PDB entry 2E2H | X-ray diffraction, 3.95 A resolution | chains A and B of the 13 polymer chains in the assembly

[Chain A]
Molecule: DNA-directed RNA polymerase II largest subunit
From: Saccharomyces cerevisiae
Notes: EC 2.7.7.6
UniProtKB: P04050 (RPB1_YEAST); residue numbers follow UniProt; this construct covers 1-1733
Amino-acid sequence (1733 residues; numbered 1 to 1733; the number before each row is that of its first residue):
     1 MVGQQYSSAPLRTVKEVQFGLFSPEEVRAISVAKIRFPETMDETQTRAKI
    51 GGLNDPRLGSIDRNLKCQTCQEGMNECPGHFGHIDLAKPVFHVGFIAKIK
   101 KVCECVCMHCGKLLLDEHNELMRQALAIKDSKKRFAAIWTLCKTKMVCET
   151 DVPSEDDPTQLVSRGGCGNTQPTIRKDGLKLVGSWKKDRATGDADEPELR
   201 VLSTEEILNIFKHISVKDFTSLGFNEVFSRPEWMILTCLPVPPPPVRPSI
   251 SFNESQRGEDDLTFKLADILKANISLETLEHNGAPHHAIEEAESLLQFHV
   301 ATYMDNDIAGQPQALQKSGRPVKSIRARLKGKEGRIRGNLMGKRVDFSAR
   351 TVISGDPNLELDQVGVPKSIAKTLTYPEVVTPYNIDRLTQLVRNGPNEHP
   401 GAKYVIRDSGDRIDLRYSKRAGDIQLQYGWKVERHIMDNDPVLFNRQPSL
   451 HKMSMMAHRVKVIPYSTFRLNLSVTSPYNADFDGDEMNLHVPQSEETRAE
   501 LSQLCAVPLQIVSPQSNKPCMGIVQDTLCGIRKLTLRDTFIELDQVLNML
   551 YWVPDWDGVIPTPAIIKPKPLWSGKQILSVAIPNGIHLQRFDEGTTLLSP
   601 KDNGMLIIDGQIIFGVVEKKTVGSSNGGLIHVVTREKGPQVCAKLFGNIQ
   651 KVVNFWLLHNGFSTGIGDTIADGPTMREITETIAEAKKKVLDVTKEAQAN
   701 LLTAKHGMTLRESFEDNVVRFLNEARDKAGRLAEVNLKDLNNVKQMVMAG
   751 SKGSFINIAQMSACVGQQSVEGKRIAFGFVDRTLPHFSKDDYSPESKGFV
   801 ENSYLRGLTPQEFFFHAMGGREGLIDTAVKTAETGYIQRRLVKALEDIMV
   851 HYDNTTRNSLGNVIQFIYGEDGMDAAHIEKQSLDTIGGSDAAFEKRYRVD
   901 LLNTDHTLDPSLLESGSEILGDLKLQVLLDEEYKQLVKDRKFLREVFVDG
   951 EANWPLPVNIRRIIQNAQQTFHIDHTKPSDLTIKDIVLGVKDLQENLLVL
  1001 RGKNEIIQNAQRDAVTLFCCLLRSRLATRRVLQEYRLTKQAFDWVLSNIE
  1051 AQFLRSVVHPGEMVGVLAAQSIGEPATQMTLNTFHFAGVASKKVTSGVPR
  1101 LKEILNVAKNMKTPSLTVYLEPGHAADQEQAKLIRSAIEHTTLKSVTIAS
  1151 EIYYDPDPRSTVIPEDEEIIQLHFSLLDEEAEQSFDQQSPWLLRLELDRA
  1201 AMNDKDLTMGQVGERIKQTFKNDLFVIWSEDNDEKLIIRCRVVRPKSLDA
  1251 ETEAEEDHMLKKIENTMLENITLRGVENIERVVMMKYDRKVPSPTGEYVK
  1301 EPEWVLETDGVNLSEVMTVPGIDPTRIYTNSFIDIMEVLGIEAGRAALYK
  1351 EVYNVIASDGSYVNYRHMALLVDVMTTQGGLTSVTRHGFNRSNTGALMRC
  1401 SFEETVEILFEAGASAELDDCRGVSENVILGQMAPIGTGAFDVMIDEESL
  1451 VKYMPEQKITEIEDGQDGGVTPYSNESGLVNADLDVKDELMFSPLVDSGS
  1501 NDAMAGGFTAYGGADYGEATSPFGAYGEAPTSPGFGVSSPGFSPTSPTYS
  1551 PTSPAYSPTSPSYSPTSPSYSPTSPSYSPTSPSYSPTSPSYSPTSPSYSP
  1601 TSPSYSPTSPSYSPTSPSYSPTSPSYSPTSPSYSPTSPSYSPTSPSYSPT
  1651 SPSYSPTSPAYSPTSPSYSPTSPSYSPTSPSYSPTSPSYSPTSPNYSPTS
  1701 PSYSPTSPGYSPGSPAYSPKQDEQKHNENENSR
Unresolved in the structure: 1, 156-160, 186-198, 315-318, 1177-1186, 1232-1235, 1244-1253, 1446-1733
Metal / ion sites: Zn2+ site 1: Cys67, Cys70, Cys77, His80; Zn2+ site 2: Cys110, Cys167; Mg2+ site 1: Asp481, Asp483 (together with GTP) (shared with Asp837(B) of chain B); Mg2+ site 2: Asp483, Asp485 (together with GTP)
Ligand contacts: GTP (guanosine-5'-triphosphate): Arg446, Pro448, Asn479, Asp481, Asp483, Asp485, Thr827, Gln1078, Leu1081, Asn1082, His1085
Reported in the primary citation:
  - binding site for GTP: Arg446, Asn479, Gln1078, Leu1081, His1085
  - contacts within the chain: Asn479-Gln1078, Thr827-Thr1083 (hydrogen bond), Asp826-Thr1083 (hydrogen bond), Gly823-Thr1083 (hydrogen bond), Asn1082-His1085 (hydrogen bond)
  - catalytic residues: His1085 (proposed by the authors, not directly observed)
  - mutagenesis - N479S (7-fold): decreased catalytic activity on GTP
  - mutagenesis - R446A: abolished growth
  - Mg2+ coordination: Asp481, Asp483, Asp485
  - conformationally variable residues (helix shift): Asp826 to Lys830

[Chain B]
Molecule: DNA-directed RNA polymerase II 140 kDa polypeptide
From: Saccharomyces cerevisiae
Notes: EC 2.7.7.6
UniProtKB: P08518 (RPB2_YEAST); residue numbers follow UniProt; this construct covers 1-1224
Amino-acid sequence (1224 residues; each row starts with the number of its first residue):
     1 MSDLANSEKYYDEDPYGFEDESAPITAEDSWAVISAFFREKGLVSQQLDS
    51 FNQFVDYTLQDIICEDSTLILEQLAQHTTESDNISRKYEISFGKIYVTKP
   101 MVNESDGVTHALYPQEARLRNLTYSSGLFVDVKKRTYEAIDVPGRELKYE
   151 LIAEESEDDSESGKVFIGRLPIMLRSKNCYLSEATESDLYKLKECPFDMG
   201 GYFIINGSEKVLIAQERSAGNIVQVFKKAAPSPISHVAEIRSALEKGSRF
   251 ISTLQVKLYGREGSSARTIKATLPYIKQDIPIVIIFRALGIIPDGEILEH
   301 ICYDVNDWQMLEMLKPCVEDGFVIQDRETALDFIGRRGTALGIKKEKRIQ
   351 YAKDILQKEFLPHITQLEGFESRKAFFLGYMINRLLLCALDRKDQDDRDH
   401 FGKKRLDLAGPLLAQLFKTLFKKLTKDIFRYMQRTVEEAHDFNMKLAINA
   451 KTITSGLKYALATGNWGEQKKAMSSRAGVSQVLNRYTYSSTLSHLRRTNT
   501 PIGRDGKLAKPRQLHNTHWGLVCPAETPEGQACGLVKNLSLMSCISVGTD
   551 PMPIITFLSEWGMEPLEDYVPHQSPDATRVFVNGVWHGVHRNPARLMETL
   601 RTLRRKGDINPEVSMIRDIREKELKIFTDAGRVYRPLFIVEDDESLGHKE
   651 LKVRKGHIAKLMATEYQDIEGGFEDVEEYTWSSLLNEGLVEYIDAEEEES
   701 ILIAMQPEDLEPAEANEENDLDVDPAKRIRVSHHATTFTHCEIHPSMILG
   751 VAASIIPFPDHNQSPRNTYQSAMGKQAMGVFLTNYNVRMDTMANILYYPQ
   801 KPLGTTRAMEYLKFRELPAGQNAIVAIACYSGYNQEDSMIMNQSSIDRGL
   851 FRSLFFRSYMDQEKKYGMSITETFEKPQRTNTLRMKHGTYDKLDDDGLIA
   901 PGVRVSGEDVIIGKTTPISPDEEELGQRTAYHSKRDASTPLRSTENGIVD
   951 QVLVTTNQDGLKFVKVRVRTTKIPQIGDKFASRHGQKGTIGITYRREDMP
  1001 FTAEGIVPDLIINPHAIPSRMTVAHLIECLLSKVAALSGNEGDASPFTDI
  1051 TVEGISKLLREHGYQSRGFEVMYNGHTGKKLMAQIFFGPTYYQRLRHMVD
  1101 DKIHARARGPMQVLTRQPVEGRSRDGGLRFGEMERDCMIAHGAASFLKER
  1151 LMEASDAFRVHICGICGLMTVIAKLNHNQFECKGCDNKIDIYQIHIPYAA
  1201 KLLFQELMAMNITPRLYTDRSRDF
Unresolved in the structure: 1-19, 71-89, 133-163, 249-250, 336-344, 438-445, 503-508, 669-677, 715-721, 733-734, 920-934, 1224
Metal / ion sites: Mg2+: Asp837 (together with GTP) (shared with Asp481(A), Asp483(A) of chain A); Zn2+: Cys1166, Cys1182, Cys1185
Ligand contacts: GTP (guanosine-5'-triphosphate): Arg766, Tyr769, Asp837, Lys987, Arg1020
Reported in the primary citation:
  - Mg2+ coordination: Asp837

[How chain A and chain B interact]
Residue-residue contacts - 398 pairs, chain A then chain B:
  Gln4(A) - Arg1159(B)
  Gln5(A) - Arg1159(B)  hydrogen bond (backbone-side chain)
  Gln5(A) - Asn1176(B)  hydrogen bond
  Tyr6(A) - Asn1176(B)  hydrogen bond (backbone-side chain)
  Ser7(A) - Leu1175(B)
  Ser7(A) - Gln1193(B)  hydrogen bond
  Ala9(A) - Gln1193(B)
  Pro10(A) - Ile1191(B)
  Pro10(A) - Tyr1192(B)  hydrophobic
  Pro10(A) - Gln1193(B)  hydrogen bond (backbone-backbone)
  Leu11(A) - Gln1193(B)
  Leu11(A) - His1195(B)
  Arg12(A) - Tyr1192(B)
  Arg12(A) - Gln1193(B)  hydrogen bond (backbone-backbone)
  Arg12(A) - Ile1194(B)
  Arg12(A) - Thr1218(B)
  Thr13(A) - Tyr1217(B)
  Val14(A) - Leu1216(B)  hydrophobic
  Val14(A) - Tyr1217(B)
  Lys15(A) - Tyr1217(B)  hydrogen bond (backbone-backbone)
  Lys15(A) - Thr1218(B)
  Lys15(A) - Asp1219(B)
  Lys15(A) - Arg1220(B)
  Glu16(A) - Arg1215(B)
  Glu16(A) - Leu1216(B)
  Glu16(A) - Tyr1217(B)  hydrogen bond (backbone-backbone)
  Glu16(A) - Ser1221(B)
  Glu16(A) - Arg1222(B)
  Val17(A) - Arg1215(B)
  Gln18(A) - Thr1213(B)
  Gln18(A) - Pro1214(B)
  Gln18(A) - Arg1215(B)  hydrogen bond (backbone-backbone)
  Phe19(A) - Thr1213(B)
  Gly20(A) - Ile1212(B)
  Gly20(A) - Thr1213(B)  hydrogen bond (backbone-backbone)
  Leu21(A) - Asn1211(B)
  Leu21(A) - Thr1213(B)  hydrogen bond (backbone-side chain)
  Phe22(A) - Met1208(B)
  Phe22(A) - Asn1211(B)
  Phe22(A) - Ile1212(B)
  Phe22(A) - Thr1213(B)
  Glu26(A) - Arg1215(B)  salt bridge
  Ala29(A) - Lys1183(B)
  Ala29(A) - Gly1184(B)
  Ile30(A) - Thr1170(B)
  Arg47(A) - Ser919(B)  hydrogen bond (side chain-backbone)
  Arg63(A) - Arg884(B)
  Thr69(A) - Lys1174(B)
  Gln71(A) - Leu1175(B)
  Glu72(A) - Leu1175(B)
  Met74(A) - Arg1116(B)  hydrogen bond (backbone-side chain)
  Asn75(A) - Arg1116(B)
  Asn75(A) - Phe1158(B)
  Glu76(A) - Phe1158(B)
  Glu76(A) - Arg1159(B)  salt bridge
  Pro78(A) - Phe1158(B)  hydrophobic
  Pro78(A) - Val1160(B)  hydrophobic
  Pro78(A) - Lys1201(B)  hydrogen bond (backbone-side chain)
  Pro78(A) - Gln1205(B)  hydrogen bond (backbone-side chain)
  Gly79(A) - Gln1205(B)  hydrogen bond (backbone-side chain)
  Phe81(A) - Gln1205(B)
  Phe81(A) - Met1208(B)  hydrophobic
  Phe81(A) - Ala1209(B)
  His92(A) - Met1210(B)  hydrogen bond (side chain-backbone)
  His92(A) - Asn1211(B)
  Leu236(A) - Asn1211(B)
  Pro240(A) - Met1208(B)
  Pro240(A) - Ala1209(B)
  Pro242(A) - Ala1209(B)  hydrophobic
  Pro243(A) - Gln1205(B)
  Pro245(A) - Tyr1198(B)
  Pro245(A) - Lys1201(B)
  Pro245(A) - Leu1202(B)
  Val246(A) - Leu1202(B)  hydrophobic
  Val246(A) - Gln1205(B)
  Val246(A) - Glu1206(B)
  Asn253(A) - Lys865(B)  hydrogen bond
  Glu254(A) - Ile918(B)
  Glu254(A) - Arg935(B)
  Ser255(A) - Ile918(B)
  Gln256(A) - Tyr866(B)
  Tyr303(A) - Ala1209(B)  hydrogen bond (side chain-backbone)
  Met304(A) - Met1210(B)  hydrophobic
  Arg320(A) - Gln469(B)
  Arg320(A) - Lys470(B)  hydrogen bond (side chain-backbone)
  Ile325(A) - Glu1206(B)
  Ile325(A) - Met1210(B)  hydrophobic
  Arg328(A) - Glu1206(B)  salt bridge
  Leu329(A) - Leu1203(B)  hydrophobic
  Leu329(A) - Glu1206(B)
  Leu329(A) - Leu1207(B)  hydrophobic
  Leu329(A) - Met1210(B)  hydrophobic
  Arg335(A) - Leu1202(B)
  Arg335(A) - Leu1203(B)
  Arg335(A) - Glu1206(B)  salt bridge
  Ile336(A) - Leu1203(B)  hydrophobic
  Arg337(A) - Arg1129(B)  hydrogen bond (backbone-side chain)
  Arg337(A) - Glu1132(B)  salt bridge
  Gly338(A) - Arg1129(B)  hydrogen bond (backbone-side chain)
  Asn339(A) - Gln1117(B)  hydrogen bond (backbone-side chain)
  Asn339(A) - Ala1199(B)
  Leu340(A) - Leu1151(B)
  Leu340(A) - Ala1199(B)
  Leu340(A) - Ala1200(B)
  Leu340(A) - Leu1203(B)  hydrophobic
  Met341(A) - Glu1132(B)
  Met341(A) - Arg1135(B)
  Gly342(A) - Arg1129(B)  hydrogen bond (backbone-side chain)
  Gly342(A) - Phe1130(B)
  Lys343(A) - Gln1117(B)
  Lys343(A) - Phe1130(B)  hydrogen bond (backbone-backbone)
  Lys343(A) - Leu1151(B)
  Lys343(A) - Ser1155(B)
  Lys343(A) - Asp1156(B)  salt bridge
  Lys343(A) - Pro1197(B)
  Lys343(A) - Ala1199(B)
  Arg344(A) - Pro1118(B)
  Arg344(A) - Glu1120(B)
  Arg344(A) - Gly1127(B)
  Arg344(A) - Leu1128(B)
  Arg344(A) - Arg1129(B)
  Arg344(A) - Ala1154(B)
  Arg344(A) - Ser1155(B)
  Val345(A) - Gly1127(B)
  Val345(A) - Leu1128(B)  hydrogen bond (backbone-backbone)
  Val345(A) - Phe1130(B)  hydrophobic
  Val345(A) - Arg1150(B)
  Val345(A) - Ala1154(B)
  Asp346(A) - Arg1106(B)  salt bridge
  Asp346(A) - Arg1108(B)
  Asp346(A) - Met1111(B)
  Asp346(A) - Pro1118(B)
  Asp346(A) - Arg1150(B)  hydrogen bond (backbone-side chain)
  Asp346(A) - Ala1154(B)  hydrogen bond (backbone-backbone)
  Phe347(A) - Arg1106(B)  hydrogen bond (backbone-backbone)
  Phe347(A) - Ala1107(B)  hydrophobic
  Phe347(A) - Arg1150(B)  hydrogen bond (backbone-side chain)
  Ser348(A) - His1104(B)
  Ser348(A) - Ala1105(B)
  Ser348(A) - Arg1106(B)  hydrogen bond (backbone-backbone)
  Ser348(A) - Leu1128(B)  hydrogen bond (side chain-backbone)
  Ala349(A) - His1104(B)
  Ala349(A) - Leu1128(B)
  Arg350(A) - Ile1103(B)
  Arg350(A) - His1104(B)  hydrogen bond (backbone-backbone)
  Thr351(A) - Ile1103(B)
  Val352(A) - Val1099(B)  hydrophobic
  Val352(A) - Lys1102(B)
  Gly355(A) - Tyr833(B)
  Asp356(A) - Tyr833(B)  hydrogen bond
  Pro357(A) - Ser831(B)
  Pro357(A) - Gly832(B)
  Pro357(A) - Tyr833(B)
  Asn358(A) - Tyr833(B)
  Ile370(A) - Ile1103(B)  hydrophobic
  Ile370(A) - Ala1105(B)  hydrophobic
  Leu374(A) - Arg1106(B)
  Arg412(A) - Arg1108(B)
  Tyr417(A) - His887(B)
  Leu443(A) - Met1138(B)  hydrophobic
  Leu443(A) - Phe1146(B)  hydrophobic
  Asn445(A) - Glu1134(B)  hydrogen bond
  Gln447(A) - Glu1134(B)
  Ser449(A) - Met1133(B)  hydrogen bond (side chain-backbone)
  Ser449(A) - Glu1134(B)  hydrogen bond
  Ser449(A) - Cys1137(B)
  His451(A) - Cys1137(B)  hydrogen bond (backbone-side chain)
  Lys452(A) - Cys1137(B)
  Lys452(A) - Ala1140(B)  hydrogen bond (side chain-backbone)
  Lys452(A) - His1141(B)  hydrogen bond (backbone-side chain)
  Met455(A) - Phe1130(B)  hydrophobic
  Met455(A) - Glu1134(B)
  Met455(A) - Cys1137(B)  hydrophobic
  Met455(A) - Met1138(B)  hydrophobic
  Met455(A) - His1141(B)  hydrogen bond (backbone-side chain)
  Tyr465(A) - Ile976(B)  hydrophobic
  Ser466(A) - Gln975(B)  hydrogen bond
  Ser466(A) - Val1099(B)
  Ser466(A) - Asp1100(B)
  Ser466(A) - Ile1103(B)
  Thr467(A) - Ile976(B)
  Thr467(A) - Gly977(B)
  Thr467(A) - Val1099(B)
  Arg469(A) - Tyr833(B)
  Arg469(A) - Ile976(B)
  Arg469(A) - Gly991(B)  hydrogen bond (side chain-backbone)
  Leu472(A) - Gly832(B)
  Leu472(A) - Gln835(B)
  Thr475(A) - Glu836(B)  hydrogen bond
  Ala480(A) - Glu836(B)
  Asp481(A) - Asp837(B)
  Phe482(A) - Gln835(B)
  Phe482(A) - Glu836(B)
  Phe482(A) - Asp837(B)
  Phe482(A) - Ser838(B)
  Phe482(A) - Thr989(B)  hydrogen bond (backbone-side chain)
  Asp483(A) - Asp837(B)  hydrogen bond (backbone-backbone)
  Asp483(A) - Lys979(B)
  Asp483(A) - Lys987(B)
  Asp483(A) - Gly988(B)
  Gly484(A) - Thr989(B)
  Glu486(A) - Lys1102(B)  salt bridge
  Asn488(A) - Leu1128(B)
  His490(A) - Phe1130(B)
  His490(A) - Arg1150(B)  hydrogen bond
  Val491(A) - Arg1150(B)  hydrogen bond (backbone-side chain)
  Pro492(A) - Glu1149(B)
  Gln493(A) - Glu1149(B)  hydrogen bond (backbone-side chain)
  Ser494(A) - Glu1149(B)  hydrogen bond
  Glu496(A) - Ser1145(B)  hydrogen bond
  Thr497(A) - Phe1146(B)
  Thr497(A) - Glu1149(B)  hydrogen bond
  Glu500(A) - Ala1143(B)
  Glu500(A) - Ala1144(B)  hydrogen bond (side chain-backbone)
  Glu500(A) - Ser1145(B)  hydrogen bond (side chain-backbone)
  Glu500(A) - Phe1146(B)  hydrogen bond (side chain-backbone)
  Leu501(A) - Phe1146(B)  hydrophobic
  Leu504(A) - His1141(B)
  Cys505(A) - Met1138(B)  hydrophobic
  Cys505(A) - His1141(B)
  Gln510(A) - His1141(B)
  Val524(A) - Gln835(B)
  Gln525(A) - Gln835(B)
  Gln525(A) - Glu836(B)  hydrogen bond
  Gln525(A) - His1015(B)  hydrogen bond
  Asp526(A) - Cys829(B)  hydrogen bond
  Asp526(A) - Tyr830(B)
  Asp526(A) - Gly832(B)
  Asp526(A) - Asn834(B)
  Asp526(A) - Gln835(B)
  Asp526(A) - Asn1013(B)  hydrogen bond
  Asp526(A) - His1015(B)
  Thr527(A) - Gln835(B)
  Cys529(A) - His1015(B)
  Asp544(A) - Lys1079(B)  salt bridge
  Gln545(A) - Lys1079(B)
  Leu657(A) - Cys829(B)  hydrophobic
  Leu658(A) - Tyr830(B)
  Leu658(A) - Ser831(B)
  Leu658(A) - Asn1074(B)  hydrogen bond (backbone-side chain)
  Leu658(A) - His1076(B)
  Leu658(A) - Leu1081(B)
  His659(A) - Asn1074(B)
  His659(A) - Thr1077(B)
  His659(A) - Lys1080(B)
  His659(A) - Leu1081(B)
  His659(A) - Met1082(B)
  Asn660(A) - Leu1081(B)
  Asn660(A) - Met1082(B)  hydrogen bond (backbone-backbone)
  Asn660(A) - Ala1083(B)  hydrogen bond (backbone-backbone)
  Gly661(A) - Ala1083(B)
  Phe662(A) - Ile827(B)
  Phe662(A) - Ala828(B)
  Phe662(A) - Cys829(B)  hydrogen bond (backbone-backbone)
  Phe662(A) - Pro1014(B)
  Ser663(A) - Ile827(B)
  Ser663(A) - Pro1014(B)
  Ser663(A) - Phe1069(B)
  Ser663(A) - Gln1084(B)  hydrogen bond (side chain-backbone)
  Ser663(A) - Ile1085(B)
  Ser663(A) - Phe1086(B)  hydrogen bond (side chain-backbone)
  Thr664(A) - Ile827(B)
  Thr664(A) - Pro1014(B)
  Thr664(A) - Leu1026(B)
  Thr664(A) - Phe1086(B)
  Gly665(A) - Leu1026(B)
  Ile666(A) - Leu1026(B)
  Ile666(A) - Ile1027(B)  hydrophobic
  Ile666(A) - Leu1030(B)  hydrophobic
  Ile666(A) - Val1052(B)  hydrophobic
  Ile666(A) - Arg1067(B)
  Ile666(A) - Phe1086(B)  hydrophobic
  Ile670(A) - Arg1067(B)
  Met676(A) - Pro725(B)
  Met676(A) - Ala726(B)  hydrophobic
  Asn742(A) - Phe1069(B)
  Met746(A) - Pro1014(B)
  Met746(A) - His1015(B)
  Met746(A) - Pro1018(B)  hydrophobic
  Ser751(A) - His1015(B)  hydrogen bond
  Lys752(A) - Ser1019(B)
  Asn757(A) - Pro1018(B)
  Asn757(A) - Met1021(B)
  Gln760(A) - Gln763(B)  hydrogen bond
  Gln760(A) - Met1021(B)
  Met761(A) - Pro1018(B)  hydrophobic
  Met761(A) - Met1021(B)  hydrophobic
  Met761(A) - Val1023(B)  hydrophobic
  Glu771(A) - Lys510(B)
  Ile775(A) - Asn516(B)
  Ala776(A) - Asn516(B)  hydrogen bond (backbone-side chain)
  Gly778(A) - His515(B)
  Gly778(A) - Asn516(B)
  Phe779(A) - Asn516(B)
  Phe779(A) - Thr517(B)
  Phe779(A) - Glu698(B)
  Phe779(A) - Glu699(B)
  Val780(A) - Glu699(B)  hydrogen bond (backbone-side chain)
  Asp781(A) - Arg620(B)  salt bridge
  Arg782(A) - Glu698(B)  hydrogen bond (side chain-backbone)
  Arg782(A) - Glu699(B)  hydrogen bond (side chain-backbone)
  Arg782(A) - Ser700(B)
  Arg782(A) - Ile701(B)  hydrogen bond (side chain-backbone)
  Thr783(A) - Asn516(B)
  Leu784(A) - Asn516(B)
  Pro785(A) - Ile701(B)  hydrophobic
  Pro785(A) - Leu702(B)
  Pro785(A) - Ile703(B)  hydrogen bond (backbone-backbone)
  His786(A) - Trp519(B)  hydrogen bond
  His786(A) - Ile703(B)
  His786(A) - Met705(B)
  Phe787(A) - Leu702(B)
  Glu795(A) - Val731(B)
  Glu801(A) - Ile729(B)
  Asn802(A) - Arg728(B)
  Asn802(A) - Ile729(B)
  Tyr804(A) - His761(B)  hydrogen bond (backbone-side chain)
  Tyr804(A) - Asn762(B)
  Tyr804(A) - Gln763(B)  hydrogen bond
  Tyr804(A) - Val1023(B)  hydrophobic
  Leu805(A) - His761(B)
  Leu805(A) - Val1052(B)
  Arg806(A) - Arg728(B)
  Arg806(A) - His761(B)
  Gly807(A) - Arg728(B)  hydrogen bond (backbone-side chain)
  Gly807(A) - Asp760(B)
  Gly807(A) - His761(B)  hydrogen bond (backbone-side chain)
  Leu808(A) - Arg728(B)  hydrogen bond (backbone-side chain)
  Leu808(A) - Asp760(B)  hydrogen bond (backbone-backbone)
  Leu808(A) - Phe1047(B)
  Thr809(A) - Ile729(B)
  Thr809(A) - Phe1047(B)
  Pro810(A) - Trp519(B)
  Pro810(A) - Met705(B)  hydrophobic
  Pro810(A) - Pro745(B)  hydrophobic
  Pro810(A) - Phe1047(B)
  Gln811(A) - Val731(B)
  Phe813(A) - Pro759(B)
  Phe813(A) - Ser764(B)
  Phe813(A) - Asn767(B)
  Phe813(A) - Phe1047(B)  hydrophobic
  Phe814(A) - Leu514(B)  hydrophobic
  Phe814(A) - Trp519(B)  hydrophobic
  Phe814(A) - Pro524(B)  hydrophobic
  Phe815(A) - Asn516(B)
  His816(A) - Gln763(B)
  His816(A) - Ser764(B)  hydrogen bond (side chain-backbone)
  Ala817(A) - Ser764(B)
  Met818(A) - Gln513(B)
  Met818(A) - Leu514(B)
  Met818(A) - Asn516(B)
  Arg821(A) - Arg512(B)
  Arg821(A) - Leu514(B)
  Arg821(A) - Cys523(B)
  Arg821(A) - Pro524(B)  hydrogen bond (side chain-backbone)
  Arg821(A) - Thr527(B)
  Glu822(A) - Gln513(B)
  Leu824(A) - Tyr769(B)  hydrophobic
  Ile825(A) - Arg512(B)
  Ala828(A) - Gly530(B)
  Ala828(A) - Gln531(B)
  Val829(A) - Arg512(B)
  Arg839(A) - Glu1132(B)  salt bridge
  Val842(A) - Asp1136(B)
  Lys843(A) - Arg1135(B)
  Glu846(A) - Arg1135(B)  salt bridge
  Met1063(A) - Ile1139(B)
  Val1066(A) - Asp1136(B)
  Val1066(A) - Ile1139(B)  hydrophobic
  Phe1084(A) - Tyr769(B)
  His1085(A) - Ser1019(B)  hydrogen bond (side chain-backbone)
  Phe1086(A) - Gln763(B)
  Phe1086(A) - Pro765(B)
  Lys1144(A) - Glu262(B)  salt bridge
  Asn1265(A) - Gly263(B)
  Val1406(A) - Met1210(B)  hydrophobic
  Leu1409(A) - Leu1207(B)  hydrophobic
  Phe1410(A) - Met1210(B)  hydrophobic
  Phe1410(A) - Ile1212(B)  hydrophobic
  Leu1418(A) - Arg1222(B)
  Arg1422(A) - Arg1220(B)
  Val1424(A) - Ile1139(B)  hydrophobic
  Ser1425(A) - Arg1135(B)
  Val1428(A) - Leu1151(B)  hydrophobic
  Ile1429(A) - Ala1200(B)
  Leu1430(A) - Ile1196(B)
  Leu1430(A) - Pro1197(B)
  Gly1431(A) - Met1152(B)
  Gly1431(A) - Pro1197(B)
  Gln1432(A) - His1195(B)
  Gln1432(A) - Ile1196(B)
  Met1433(A) - Ala1144(B)  hydrophobic
  Ile1436(A) - Ile1139(B)  hydrophobic
  Ile1436(A) - Gly1142(B)
  Gly1437(A) - Gly1142(B)
  Thr1438(A) - Gly1142(B)  hydrogen bond (side chain-backbone)
  Thr1438(A) - Ala1144(B)
  Gly1439(A) - Ala1144(B)
Interface residues without a listed pair, chain A (230 interface residues in all): Ser8, Ser31, Val32, Gln68, Phe228, Leu239, Pro248, Asp260, Arg326, Ile353, Ser354, Pro367, Ser369, Thr373, Asn654, Gly667, Asp668, Thr669, Thr680, Val743, Gly753, Val770, Phe777, Ser788, Lys789, Gly820, Gly835, Gln838, Gln1070, Ala1087, Lys1262, Glu1269, Gly1413
Interface residues without a listed pair, chain B (204 interface residues in all): Ser265, His400, Lys471, His518, Ala525, Glu526, Cys533, Gly534, Ala704, Lys727, Arg730, Ala735, Ile748, Thr768, Thr993, Ile1017, Glu1053, Gly1068, Leu1114, Thr1115, Val1119, Gly1131, Leu1147, Lys1148, His1161, Leu1168, Met1169, Ile1172, His1177, Asn1178, Phe1180, Phe1204
From the paper, about this interface:
  - specific contacts: His1085(A)-Ser1019(B) (backbone contact)

[Summary]
230 residues of chain A and 204 residues of chain B are in contact; the contacts include 84 hydrogen bonds and
13 salt bridges. Polar contacts include Glu26(A)-Arg1215(B), Glu76(A)-Arg1159(B) and Arg328(A)-Glu1206(B). The
paper describes a backbone contact between His1085(A) and Ser1019(B). From the paper: the catalytic residue
His1085(A); N479S of chain A reduces catalytic activity on GTP.
Here chain A is DNA-directed RNA polymerase II largest subunit and chain B is DNA-directed RNA polymerase II
140 kDa polypeptide, both from Saccharomyces cerevisiae. Entry 2E2H (RNA polymerase II elongation complex at 5
mM Mg2+ with GTP) was determined by X-ray diffraction (same publication as 2E2I, 2E2J, 2NVQ, 2NVT, 2NVX, 2NVY,
2NVZ and 2YU9).
